Entry 5N6Y (X-ray diffraction, 1.35 A resolution); this record covers chains E and B of the 6 polymer chains in the assembly.

[Chain E (and B)]
Name: Nitrogenase vanadium-iron protein beta chain
From: Azotobacter vinelandii
Notes: EC 1.18.6.1; chain B of this document is another copy of the same molecule, construct and numbering; everything in this record applies to it too
UniProtKB: P16856 (VNFK_AZOVI); residues 1-475 here = UniProt positions 1-475
Chain sequence (475 residues; row label = number of the first residue in the row):
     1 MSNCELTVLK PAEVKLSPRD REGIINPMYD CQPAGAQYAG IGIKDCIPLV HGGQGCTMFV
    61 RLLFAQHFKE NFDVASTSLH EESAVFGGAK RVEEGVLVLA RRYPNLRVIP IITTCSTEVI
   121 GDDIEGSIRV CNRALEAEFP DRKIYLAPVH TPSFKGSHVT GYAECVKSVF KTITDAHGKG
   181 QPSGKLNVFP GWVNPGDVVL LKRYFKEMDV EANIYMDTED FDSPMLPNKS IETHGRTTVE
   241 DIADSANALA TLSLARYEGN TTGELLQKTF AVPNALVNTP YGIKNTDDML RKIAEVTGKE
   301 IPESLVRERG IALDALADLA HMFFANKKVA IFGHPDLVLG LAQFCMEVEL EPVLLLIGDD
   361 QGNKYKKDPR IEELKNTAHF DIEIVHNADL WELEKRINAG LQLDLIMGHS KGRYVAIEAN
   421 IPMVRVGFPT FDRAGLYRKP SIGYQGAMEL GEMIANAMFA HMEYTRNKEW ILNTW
Disordered / not traced: 1-11
Ion coordination: fe(8)-S(7) cluster Fe: Cys31, Cys56, Cys115 (shared with 3 residues of chain D); Mg2+ site 1: Glu70 (shared with Asp314(B) of chain B); Mg2+ site 2: Asp314 (shared with Glu70(B) of chain B)
Residues lining bound ligands: fe(8)-S(7) cluster (CLF): Cys31, Pro33, Gly53, Gln54, Gly55, Cys56, Phe59, Thr114, Cys115, Ser153
UniProt features mapped onto this chain:
  - binding site ([8Fe-7S] cluster): Cys31, Cys56, Cys115, Ser153
What the authors report for this chain:
  - fe(8)-S(7) cluster coordination: Cys31, Cys56, Cys115, Ser153

[Chain E / chain B interface]
Pairs across the interface (86; chain E residue first):
  Gln66(E) with Asn473(B), hydrogen bond (side chain-backbone); Thr474(B)
  Lys69(E) with Asp318(B); Trp475(B)
  Glu70(E) with Asp314(B)
  Asp220(E) with Arg307(B), salt bridge
  Asp222(E) with Arg307(B); Ile311(B)
  Ser223(E) with Asp314(B)
  Pro224(E) with Arg307(B); Gly310(B); Ile311(B)
  Met225(E) with Gly310(B), hydrogen bond (backbone-backbone); Asp314(B)
  Glu232(E) with Arg307(B), salt bridge
  Arg307(E) with Asp220(B), salt bridge; Pro224(B); Glu232(B), salt bridge
  Gly310(E) with Pro224(B); Met225(B), hydrogen bond (backbone-backbone)
  Ile311(E) with Asp222(B); Pro224(B)
  Asp314(E) with Glu70(B); Ser223(B); Met225(B)
  Ala315(E) with Arg438(B)
  Asp318(E) with Lys69(B)
  Arg413(E) with Glu463(B), salt bridge; Glu469(B), hydrogen bond (side chain-backbone); Leu472(B)
  Tyr414(E) with Trp470(B)
  Ile417(E) with Glu463(B); Arg466(B), hydrogen bond (backbone-side chain)
  Glu418(E) with Arg466(B), salt bridge
  Asn420(E) with Tyr464(B)
  Arg425(E) with Glu463(B), salt bridge
  Phe431(E) with Leu472(B); Asn473(B); Trp475(B), hydrogen bond (backbone-side chain)
  Asp432(E) with Phe459(B); Glu463(B); Leu472(B)
  Arg433(E) with Asn456(B); Phe459(B); Ala460(B); Glu463(B), salt bridge; Trp475(B)
  Ala434(E) with Asn456(B), hydrogen bond (backbone-side chain); Trp475(B), hydrophobic
  Gly435(E) with Glu452(B)
  Arg438(E) with Ala315(B); Met448(B); Glu452(B), salt bridge
  Met448(E) with Arg438(B)
  Glu452(E) with Ala434(B); Gly435(B); Arg438(B), salt bridge
  Asn456(E) with Arg433(B); Ala434(B), hydrogen bond (side chain-backbone)
  Phe459(E) with Asp432(B); Arg433(B); Ala434(B)
  Ala460(E) with Arg433(B)
  His461(E) with Tyr464(B), hydrogen bond
  Glu463(E) with Arg413(B), salt bridge; Ile417(B); Arg425(B), salt bridge; Asp432(B); Arg433(B), salt bridge
  Tyr464(E) with Asn420(B); His461(B), hydrogen bond; Tyr464(B), hydrophobic
  Arg466(E) with Ile417(B), hydrogen bond (side chain-backbone); Glu418(B), salt bridge
  Glu469(E) with Arg413(B), hydrogen bond (backbone-side chain)
  Trp470(E) with Tyr414(B)
  Leu472(E) with Arg413(B); Phe431(B); Asp432(B)
  Asn473(E) with Gln66(B), hydrogen bond (backbone-side chain); Phe431(B)
  Thr474(E) with Gln66(B)
  Trp475(E) with Lys69(B); Phe431(B), hydrogen bond (side chain-backbone); Arg433(B); Ala434(B), hydrophobic
Also at the interface, not in a pair above, chain E (51 interface residues in all): Leu226, Pro227, Arg236, Val306, Leu313, Ala317, Leu319, Tyr437, Ala455
Also at the interface, not in a pair above, chain B (49 interface residues in all): Leu226, Pro227, Arg236, Val306, Leu313, Leu319, Ala455

[Summary]
51 residues of chain E face 49 of chain B across their interface, with 14 hydrogen bonds and 14 salt bridges.
Among the polar pairs are Asp220(E)-Arg307(B), Glu232(E)-Arg307(B) and Arg413(E)-Glu463(B). Ligands of chain
E: fe(8)-S(7) cluster. From the paper: fe(8)-S(7) cluster coordination by Cys31(E), Cys56(E) and Cys115(E)
among others.
Both chains are Nitrogenase vanadium-iron protein beta chain (Azotobacter vinelandii). Entry 5N6Y (Azotobacter
vinelandii vanadium nitrogenase) was determined by X-ray diffraction.
